Entry 8DOK (electron microscopy, 3.20 A resolution); this record covers chains B and E of the 18 polymer chains in the assembly.

Chain B:
Name: CRF-1_AE T/F100 HIV-1 gp41
Source organism: Human immunodeficiency virus 1
UniProtKB: A0A6C0ZY47 (A0A6C0ZY47_9HIV1); residues 512-664 here correspond to UniProt positions 513-665 (UniProt number = residue number + 1)
Amino-acid sequence (155 residues; each row starts with the number of its first residue):
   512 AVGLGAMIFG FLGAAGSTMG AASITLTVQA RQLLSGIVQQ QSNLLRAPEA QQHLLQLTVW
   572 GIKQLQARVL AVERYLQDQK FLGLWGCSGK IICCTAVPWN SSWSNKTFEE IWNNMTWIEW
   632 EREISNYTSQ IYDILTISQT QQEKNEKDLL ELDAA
Not modelled in the structure: 512-520, 547-567, 663-666
Sequence notes: conflict Pro-559 (Ile560 in A0A6C0ZY47), Cys-605 (Thr606 in A0A6C0ZY47); expression tag (665-666)
Disulfides: Cys-598/Cys-604
Covalently attached groups: N-acetylglucosamine (NAG) linked to Asn-616, Asn-625; glycan linked to Asn-637

Chain E:
Name: CRF-1_AE T/F100 Env gp120
Source organism: Human immunodeficiency virus 1
UniProtKB: A0A140EMT3 (A0A140EMT3_9HIV1); the construct lacks a stretch of the UniProt sequence and is renumbered around it, so the offset changes along the chain: 30-132 = UniProt 29-131; 152-185 = UniProt 153-186; 188-309 = UniProt 196-317; 312-321 = UniProt 318-327; 4 more segments
Amino-acid sequence (486 residues; numbered 30 to 513 plus 36 insertion-coded residues; 34 numbers in that range are skipped by the numbering (no residue carries them; nothing is unmodelled there); the number before each row is that of its first residue; a row labelled like 132A-132U holds insertion residues (132A, then the next letters in order)):
    30 ATNNLWVTVY YGVPVWRDAD TTLFCASDAK AHETEVHNVW ATHACVPTDP NPQEMHLKNV
    90 TENFNMWKNN MVEQMQEDVI SLWDQSLKPC VKLTPLCVTL NCT
132A-132U SATVTNYTKVNDTSDIIGNIT
   152 DDVRNCSFNM TTELRDKQQK VYALFYKLDI VPID
185A-185H DSSNNGSS
  187G N
   188 FSEYRLINCN TSVIKQACPK VSFDPIPIHY CTPAGYAILR CNDKKFNGTG PCKNVSSVQC
   248 THGIKPVVST QLLLNGSLAE EGIIIRSENL TNNAKTIIVH FNESVKINCT RPSNNTRTGI
   308 HI
   312 GPGQVFYKTG
  321A D
   322 IIGDIRKAYC NISGAQWHKV LGRVANKLKE HFNNKTI
   360 VFKPSSGGDP EITMHHFNCR GEFFYCNTTK LFNSTWG
   403 GNKNETRDNG TITIPCRIKQ IINMWQGVGQ AMYAPPIKGV IKCLSNITGI LLTRDGG
459A-459E NDSTE
   464 NNETFRPGGG NIKDNWRNEL YKYKVVQIEP LGIAPTKCKR RVVERRRRRR
Not modelled in the structure: 30-32, 132A-132U, 185A-185H, 403-407, 459A-459E, 505-513
Sequence notes: conflict Cys-501 (Ala502 in A0A140EMT3); expression tag (508-513)
Disulfides: Cys-54/Cys-74, Cys-119/Cys-205, Cys-126/Cys-196, Cys-131/Cys-157, Cys-218/Cys-247, Cys-228/Cys-239, Cys-296/Cys-331, Cys-378/Cys-445, Cys-385/Cys-418
Covalently attached groups: N-acetylglucosamine (NAG) linked to Asn-130, Asn-156, Asn-160, Asn-197, Asn-241, Asn-289, Asn-295, Asn-301, Asn-332, Asn-355, Asn-386, Asn-392, Asn-448; glycan linked to Asn-234, Asn-262, Asn-276
From the paper describing this entry:
  - post-translational modification sites: Asn-332
  - mutagenesis - H375S: unchanged binding to temsavir

How chain B and chain E interact:
Contacting residue pairs (8; chain B residue first):
  Glu-657(B) / Arg-504(E)  salt bridge
  Lys-658(B) / Tyr-39(E)  hydrogen bond
  Lys-658(B) / Thr-499(E)
  Lys-658(B) / Cys-501(E)  hydrogen bond (backbone-side chain)
  Leu-661(B) / Cys-501(E)  hydrophobic
  Leu-661(B) / Arg-503(E)
  Glu-662(B) / Lys-500(E)
  Glu-662(B) / Cys-501(E)  hydrogen bond (backbone-side chain)

In short:
The interface between chain B and chain E involves 4 residues on one side and 6 on the other, with 3 hydrogen
bonds and 1 salt bridge. Polar pairs include Glu-657(B)/Arg-504(E), Lys-658(B)/Tyr-39(E) and
Lys-658(B)/Cys-501(E). From the paper: H375S of chain E leaves binding to temsavir unchanged; a modification
site at Asn-332(E).
Here chain B is CRF-1_AE T/F100 HIV-1 gp41 and chain E is CRF-1_AE T/F100 Env gp120, both from Human
immunodeficiency virus 1. Entry 8DOK (Cryo-EM structure of T/F100 SOSIP.664 HIV-1 Env trimer in complex with
8ANC195 and 10-1074) was determined by electron microscopy, deposited together with 8G6U and 8CZZ.
